Entry 3BY2 (X-ray diffraction, 2.60 A resolution); this record covers chain A.

# Chain A
Protein: 58 kd capsid protein
Organism: Norwalk virus
UniProtKB: Q83884 (Q83884_9CALI); numbering as in UniProt (aligned over 218-522)
Amino-acid sequence (305 residues; numbered 218 to 522; the number before each row is that of its first residue):
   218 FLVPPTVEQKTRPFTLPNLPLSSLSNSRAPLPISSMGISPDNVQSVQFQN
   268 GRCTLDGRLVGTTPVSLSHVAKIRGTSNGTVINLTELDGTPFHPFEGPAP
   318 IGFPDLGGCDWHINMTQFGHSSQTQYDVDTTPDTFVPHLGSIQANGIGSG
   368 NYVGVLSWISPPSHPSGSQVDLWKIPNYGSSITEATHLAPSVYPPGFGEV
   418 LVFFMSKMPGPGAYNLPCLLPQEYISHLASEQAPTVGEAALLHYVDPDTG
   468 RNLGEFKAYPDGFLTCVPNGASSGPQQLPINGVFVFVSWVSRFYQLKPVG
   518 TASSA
Not modelled in the structure: 218-229, 339, 398-399, 452-453, 489-490, 517-522
Swiss-Prot annotation at these positions:
  - site: Lys-227, Thr-228 (Cleavage)
Reported in the primary citation:
  - contacts within the chain: Asn-267/Asp-322 (water-mediated contact)
  - mutagenesis - D327A, S377A: abolished binding to A- and H-positive saliva
  - mutagenesis - H329A: decreased binding to A- and H-positive saliva

# Overview
The paper reports that D327A and S377A abolish binding to A- and H-positive saliva; contacts within the chain
involving Asp-322 and Asn-267.
Chain A is 58 kd capsid protein (Norwalk virus); the structure, Norwalk P polypeptide (228-523), was
determined by X-ray diffraction, deposited together with 3D26, 3BQJ and 3BY1.
